7QOO - chains P and Q of the 15 polymer chains in the assembly; structure by electron microscopy, 4.60 A resolution (low resolution: residue-level contacts below are approximate; hydrogen-bond / salt-bridge calls are withheld).

== Chain P ==
Protein: Centromere protein P
From: Homo sapiens
UniProtKB: Q6IPU0 (CENPP_HUMAN); numbering as in UniProt (aligned over 1-288)
Amino-acid sequence (288 residues; numbered 1 to 288; the number before each row is that of its first residue):
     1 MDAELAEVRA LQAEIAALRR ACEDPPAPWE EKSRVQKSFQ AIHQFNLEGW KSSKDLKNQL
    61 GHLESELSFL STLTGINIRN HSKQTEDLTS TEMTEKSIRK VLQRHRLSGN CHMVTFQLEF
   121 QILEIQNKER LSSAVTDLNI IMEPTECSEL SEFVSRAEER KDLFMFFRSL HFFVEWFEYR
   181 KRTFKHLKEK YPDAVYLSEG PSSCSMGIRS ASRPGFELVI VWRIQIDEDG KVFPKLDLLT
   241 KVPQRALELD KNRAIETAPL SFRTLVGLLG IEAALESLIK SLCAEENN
Not modelled in the structure: 1-55
Curated features (UniProtKB/Swiss-Prot):
  - modified residue: S38 (Phosphoserine)

== Chain Q ==
Protein: Centromere protein Q
From: Homo sapiens
UniProtKB: Q7L2Z9 (CENPQ_HUMAN); numbering as in UniProt (aligned over 1-268)
Amino-acid sequence (268 residues; each row starts with the number of its first residue):
     1 MSGKANASKK NAQQLKRNPK RKKDNEEVVL SENKVRNTVK KNKNHLKDLS SEGQTKHTNL
    61 KHGKTAASKR KTWQPLSKST RDHLQTMMES VIMTILSNSI KEKEEIQYHL NFLKKRLLQQ
   121 CETLKVPPKK MEDLTNVSSL LNMERARDKA NEEGLALLQE EIDKMVETTE LMTGNIQSLK
   181 NKIQILASEV EEEEERVKQM HQINSSGVLS LPELSQKTLK APTLQKEILA LIPNQNALLK
   241 DLDILHNSSQ MKSMSTFIEE AYKKLDAS
Not modelled in the structure: 1-59
Curated features (UniProtKB/Swiss-Prot):
  - modified residue (Phosphoserine): S31, S50, S249
  - mutagenesis: S50 (S50A: Abolishes the recruitment CENPE to kinetochores but has no effect on recruitment of PLK1 to knetochores; S50D: No loss of the recruitment CENPE to kinetochores)

== How chain P and chain Q interact ==
Pairs across the interface (29):
  W176(P) - L214(Q)
  Y179(P) - L209(Q)
  Y179(P) - L211(Q)
  S198(P) - E259(Q)
  S198(P) - Y262(Q)
  E199(P) - Y262(Q)
  G200(P) - D266(Q)
  P201(P) - D266(Q)
  F233(P) - T218(Q)
  P234(P) - L214(Q)
  D237(P) - T223(Q)
  D237(P) - L224(Q)
  L239(P) - L224(Q)
  L239(P) - Q225(Q)
  P259(P) - Q225(Q)
  R263(P) - T218(Q)
  R263(P) - L219(Q)
  G270(P) - L211(Q)
  I271(P) - L211(Q)
  I271(P) - P212(Q)
  E272(P) - V208(Q)
  E272(P) - L209(Q)
  E276(P) - N204(Q)
  E276(P) - S206(Q)
  S277(P) - I203(Q)
  K280(P) - H201(Q)
  K280(P) - Q202(Q)
  K280(P) - I203(Q)
  S281(P) - H201(Q)
Other interface residues (no listed pair), chain P (29 interface residues in all): H186, Y196, L197, V221, D229, K235, L236, Q244, V266, L269
Other interface residues (no listed pair), chain Q (23 interface residues in all): K198, K217, P222, N236, I258

== Summary ==
29 residues of chain P face 23 of chain Q across their interface. UniProt lists one mutagenesis site on chain
Q.
Chain P is Centromere protein P and chain Q is Centromere protein Q, both from Homo sapiens; the structure,
Structure of the human inner kinetochore CCAN complex, was determined by electron microscopy.
